Entry 1R0Q (X-ray diffraction, 1.61 A resolution); this record covers chain A.

Chain A:
Protein: Cytochrome c-552
Organism: Thermus thermophilus
UniProt: P04164 (C552_THETH); residues 1-131 here correspond to UniProt positions 18-148 (UniProt number = residue number + 17)
Amino-acid sequence (131 residues; numbered 1 to 131; the number before each row is that of its first residue):
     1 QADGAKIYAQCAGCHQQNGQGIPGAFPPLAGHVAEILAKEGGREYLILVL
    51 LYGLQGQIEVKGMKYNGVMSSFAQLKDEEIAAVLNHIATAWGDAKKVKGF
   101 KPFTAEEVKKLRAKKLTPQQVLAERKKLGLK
Unresolved in the structure: 1
Covalent attachments: 2-formyl-protoporphryn ix (HFM) linked to Cys14
Bound ions: 2-formyl-protoporphryn ix Fe: His15, Met69
Residues lining bound ligands: 2-formyl-protoporphryn ix (HFM): Tyr8, Cys11, His15, Ala25, Phe26, Pro27, Leu29, His32, Ile36, Tyr45, Leu46, Val49, Leu50, Leu54, Gln55, Gly56, Ile58, Val60, Tyr65, Asn66, Gly67, Val68, Met69, Phe72, Val83, Ile87, Arg125

In short:
2-formyl-protoporphryn ix is covalently linked to Cys14. His15 and Met69 form the 2-formyl-protoporphryn ix Fe
site.
Chain A is Cytochrome c-552 (Thermus thermophilus); the structure, Characterization of the conversion of the
malformed, recombinant cytochrome rc552 to a 2-formyl-4-vinyl (Spirographis) heme, was determined by X-ray
diffraction together with 1QYZ from the same study.
